PDB entry 6PIG | electron microscopy, 3.50 A resolution | chains 1 and C of the 11 polymer chains in the assembly

# Chain 1
Molecule: 60-nt RNA strand
Sequence (60 nucleotides; row label = number of the first residue in the row):
     1 CUGAUAACUU ACAGGACGCU UUGGCUUCAU UGCUUUUCAG GUGAACUGCC GAGUAGGUAG

# Chain C
Name: cas7 type I-F CRISPR-associated protein Csy3
From: Vibrio cholerae
Sequence (343 residues; numbered 2 to 352; 8 numbers in that range are skipped by the numbering (no residue carries them; nothing is unmodelled there); the number before each row is that of its first residue):
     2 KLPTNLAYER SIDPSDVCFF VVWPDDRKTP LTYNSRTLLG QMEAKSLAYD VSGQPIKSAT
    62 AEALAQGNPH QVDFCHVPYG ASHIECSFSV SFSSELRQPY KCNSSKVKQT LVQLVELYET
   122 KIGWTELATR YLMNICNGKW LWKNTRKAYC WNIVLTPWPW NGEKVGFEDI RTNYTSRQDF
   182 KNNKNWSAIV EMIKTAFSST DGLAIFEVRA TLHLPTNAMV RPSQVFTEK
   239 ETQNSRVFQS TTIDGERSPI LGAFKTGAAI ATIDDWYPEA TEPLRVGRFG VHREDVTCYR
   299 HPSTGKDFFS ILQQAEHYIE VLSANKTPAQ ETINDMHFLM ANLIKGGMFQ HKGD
Disordered / not traced: 239-240, 350-352

# Interface between chain 1 and chain C
Pairs across the interface - 45 pairs, chain 1 then chain C:
  A16(1) - Tyr101(C)  hydrogen bond to the sugar
  C17(1) - Ala8(C)  base contact
  C17(1) - Tyr9(C)  hydrogen bond to the sugar
  C17(1) - Glu10(C)  phosphate contact
  C17(1) - Tyr101(C)  sugar contact
  C17(1) - Lys102(C)  hydrogen bond to the base
  C17(1) - Gly345(C)  sugar contact
  C17(1) - Met346(C)  base contact
  G18(1) - Glu10(C)  phosphate contact
  G18(1) - Arg11(C)  hydrogen bond to the phosphate
  G18(1) - Lys343(C)  sugar contact
  G18(1) - Gly344(C)  sugar contact
  G18(1) - Gly345(C)  sugar contact
  G18(1) - Met346(C)  base contact
  C19(1) - Arg11(C)  salt bridge to the phosphate
  C19(1) - Phe262(C)  phosphate contact
  C19(1) - Arg283(C)  sugar contact
  U20(1) - Trp143(C)  base contact
  U20(1) - Lys263(C)  base contact
  U20(1) - Ala266(C)  phosphate contact
  U20(1) - Arg283(C)  salt bridge to the phosphate
  U20(1) - Arg291(C)  sugar contact
  U21(1) - Gln225(C)  sugar contact
  U21(1) - Val226(C)  base contact
  U21(1) - Phe227(C)  hydrogen bond to the base
  U21(1) - Thr228(C)  base contact
  U21(1) - Arg291(C)  hydrogen bond to the sugar
  U22(1) - Ser224(C)  phosphate contact
  U22(1) - Gln225(C)  hydrogen bond to the phosphate
  U22(1) - Lys263(C)  salt bridge to the phosphate
  G23(1) - Lys144(C)  salt bridge to the phosphate
  G23(1) - Arg222(C)  salt bridge to the phosphate
  G23(1) - Gln225(C)  phosphate contact
  G24(1) - Glu44(C)  sugar contact
  G24(1) - His71(C)  base contact
  G24(1) - Ser243(C)  base contact
  C25(1) - Leu39(C)  sugar contact
  C25(1) - Leu40(C)  sugar contact
  C25(1) - Gly41(C)  base contact
  C25(1) - His71(C)  base contact
  C25(1) - Val73(C)  base contact
  U26(1) - Leu40(C)  phosphate contact
  U26(1) - Gln42(C)  phosphate contact
  U27(1) - Leu39(C)  phosphate contact
  U27(1) - Leu40(C)  hydrogen bond to the phosphate
Other interface residues (no listed pair), chain C (32 interface residues in all): Gln247

# Overview
The interface between chain 1 and chain C involves 12 residues on one side and 32 on the other, with 8
hydrogen bonds and 5 salt bridges. Polar contacts include C17(1)-Lys102(C), U21(1)-Phe227(C) and
A16(1)-Tyr101(C).
Here chain 1 is a 60-nt RNA strand and chain C is cas7 type I-F CRISPR-associated protein Csy3 (Vibrio
cholerae). Entry 6PIG (V. cholerae TniQ-Cascade complex, closed conformation) was determined by electron
microscopy (same publication as 6PIF and 6PIJ).
